Entry 8P78 (electron microscopy, 1.90 A resolution); this record covers chains H and J of the 3 polymer chains in the assembly.

== Chain H ==
Name: CDK-activating kinase assembly factor MAT1
From: Homo sapiens
Reference sequence: P51948 (MAT1_HUMAN), isoform P51948-1; residue numbers follow UniProt; this construct covers 220-309
Sequence (93 residues; row label = number of the first residue in the row):
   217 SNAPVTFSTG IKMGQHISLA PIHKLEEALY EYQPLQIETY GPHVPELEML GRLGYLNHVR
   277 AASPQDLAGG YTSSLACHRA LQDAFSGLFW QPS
Unresolved in the structure: 217-243, 309
Differences from the reference sequence: expression tag (217-219)

== Chain J ==
Name: Cyclin-dependent kinase 7
From: Homo sapiens
Notes: EC 2.7.11.22, 2.7.11.23
Reference sequence: P50613 (CDK7_HUMAN); residues 1-346 here = UniProt positions 1-346
Sequence (349 residues; row label = number of the first residue in the row; numbers below 1 keep their minus sign (Ser-2 is residue -2)):
    -2 SNAMALDVKS RAKRYEKLDF LGEGQFATVY KARDKNTNQI VAIKKIKLGH RSEAKDGINR
    58 TALREIKLLQ ELSHPNIIGL LDAFGHKSNI SLVFDFMETD LEVIIKDNSL VLTPSHIKAY
   118 MLMTLQGLEY LHQHWILHRD LKPNNLLLDE NGVLKLADFG LAKSFGSPNR AYTHQVVTRW
   178 YRAPELLFGA RMYGVGVDMW AVGCILAELL LRVPFLPGDS DLDQLTRIFE TLGTPTEEQW
   238 PDMCSLPDYV TFKSFPGIPL HHIFSAAGDD LLDLIQGLFL FNPCARITAT QALKMKYFSN
   298 RPGPTPGCQL PRPNCPVETL KEQSNPALAI KRKRTEALEQ GGLPKKLIF
Unresolved in the structure: -2 to 9, 31-36, 43-51, 311-346
Differences from the reference sequence: expression tag (-2 to 0)
Ligand contacts: dinaciclib (1QK; 3-[({3-ethyl-5-[(2S)-2-(2-hydroxyethyl)piperidin-1-yl]pyrazolo[1,5-a]pyrimidin-7-yl}amino)methyl]-1-hydroxypyridinium): Leu18, Gly19, Glu20, Gly21, Val26, Ala39, Lys41, Phe91, Asp92, Phe93, Met94, Glu95, Thr96, Asp97, Val100, Leu144
UniProt features mapped onto this chain:
  - active site: Asp137 (Proton acceptor)
  - binding site (ATP): Leu18 to Val26, Lys41
  - modified residue: Ala2 (N-acetylalanine), Ser7 (Phosphoserine), Ser164 (Phosphoserine), Thr170 (Phosphothreonine), Ser321 (Phosphoserine)
  - mutagenesis: Lys41 (K41A: Total loss of activity; K41M: No effect on interaction with HINT1), Phe91 (F91G: Enhanced capacity to bind ATP analogs), Ser164 (S164A: No mitotic repression of transcriptional activity of the reconstituted TFIIH complex), Thr170 (T170A: Total loss of activity. Total loss of transcriptional activity of the reconstituted TFIIH complex; T170E: No effect on interaction with HINT1)
What the authors report for this chain:
  - binding site for dinaciclib: Met94

== Chain H / chain J interface ==
Pairs across the interface - 44 pairs, chain H then chain J:
  Ala244(H) with Gly300(J); Pro301(J)
  Leu245(H) with Ser296(J); Arg298(J)
  Tyr246(H) with Leu119(J); Gln123(J); Leu290(J); Phe295(J); Ser296(J); Pro301(J)
  Tyr248(H) with Glu126(J), hydrogen bond; Thr287(J); Leu290(J), hydrophobic; Lys291(J)
  Leu251(H) with Tyr127(J), hydrophobic; Gln130(J)
  Ile253(H) with Gln130(J); His131(J)
  Pro280(H) with Asp239(J)
  Gln281(H) with Ser242(J), hydrogen bond (side chain-backbone); Leu243(J); Pro244(J)
  Asp282(H) with Met189(J)
  Leu283(H) with Cys281(J)
  Ala284(H) with Trp237(J), hydrogen bond (backbone-side chain); Asp239(J); Leu243(J), hydrophobic; Pro280(J)
  Gly285(H) with Ala187(J); Met189(J); Tyr190(J); Pro280(J)
  Gly286(H) with Pro280(J); Cys281(J)
  Tyr287(H) with Pro165(J); Met189(J), hydrophobic
  Thr288(H) with Cys281(J)
  Leu291(H) with Trp132(J)
  Ala292(H) with Gly163(J); Pro165(J)
  His294(H) with Trp132(J)
  Arg295(H) with Trp132(J); Phe162(J)
  Gln298(H) with Trp132(J), hydrogen bond
Other interface residues (no listed pair), chain J (36 interface residues in all): Ser164, Arg167, Glu182, Arg188, Gly191, Met240, Asn279, Asn297

== Overview ==
20 residues of chain H and 36 residues of chain J are in contact, with 4 hydrogen bonds. Polar contacts
include Tyr248(H)-Glu126(J), Gln281(H)-Ser242(J) and Ala284(H)-Trp237(J). Ligands of chain J: dinaciclib. From
UniProt: active-site residue Asp137(J), 10 ATP-binding residues and 4 mutagenesis sites on chain J. From the
paper: a binding site for dinaciclib at Met94(J).
Chain H is CDK-activating kinase assembly factor MAT1 and chain J is Cyclin-dependent kinase 7, both from Homo
sapiens; the structure, Cryo-EM structure of CAK in complex with inhibitor dinaciclib, was determined by
electron microscopy (same publication as 8ORM, 8P6V, 8P6W, 8P6X, 8P6Y, 8P6Z and 11 further entries).
